PDB entry 5AOV | X-ray diffraction, 1.40 A resolution | chain A

[Chain A]
Molecule: Glyoxylate reductase
Organism: Pyrococcus furiosus
Notes: EC 1.1.1.26, 1.1.1.81, 1.1.1.79
UniProt: I6UZH5 (I6UZH5_9EURY); numbering as in UniProt (aligned over 1-336)
Chain sequence (336 residues; numbered 1 to 336; the number before each row is that of its first residue):
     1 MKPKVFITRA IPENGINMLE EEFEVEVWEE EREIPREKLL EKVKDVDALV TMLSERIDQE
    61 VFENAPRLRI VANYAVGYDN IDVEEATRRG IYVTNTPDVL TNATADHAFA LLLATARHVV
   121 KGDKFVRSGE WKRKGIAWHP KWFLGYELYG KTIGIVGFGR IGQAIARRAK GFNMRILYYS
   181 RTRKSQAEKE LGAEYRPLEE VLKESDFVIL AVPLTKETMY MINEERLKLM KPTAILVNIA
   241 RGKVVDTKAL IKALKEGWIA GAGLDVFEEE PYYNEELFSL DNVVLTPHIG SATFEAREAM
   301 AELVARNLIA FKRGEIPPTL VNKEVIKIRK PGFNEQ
Unresolved in the structure: 335-336
Small-molecule neighbours:
  - glyoxylic acid (GLV), molecule 1: Met-52, Leu-53, Tyr-74, Ala-75, Trp-138, His-288, Met-300
  - glyoxylic acid (GLV), molecule 2: Leu-53, Ala-75, Val-76, Gly-77, Leu-100, Arg-241, His-288
  - NADP (NAP; NADP nicotinamide-adenine-dinucleotide phosphate): Val-76, Gly-77, Leu-100, Thr-104, Gly-157, Phe-158, Gly-159, Arg-160, Ile-161, Gly-162, Tyr-179, Ser-180, Arg-181, Thr-182, Lys-184, Ala-211, Val-212, Pro-213, Leu-214, Glu-217, Thr-218, Ile-239, Ala-240, Arg-241, Asp-265, Val-266, His-288, Ile-289, Gly-290, Ser-291
Reported in the primary citation:
  - binding site for glyoxylic acid: Val-76, Gly-77, Trp-138, Arg-241, His-288
  - catalytic residues: Arg-241, His-288
  - binding site for NADP: Gly-157 to Gly-162, Lys-184, Ser-291
  - conformationally variable residues (loop rearrangement, side-chain flip): Leu-53, Trp-138, Arg-241, Arg-297
  - self-association interface (contacts with another copy of this molecule): His-118 to Tyr-146

[Summary]
Ligands of chain A: NADP and glyoxylic acid. The paper reports catalytic residues Arg-241 and His-288; a
binding site for glyoxylic acid at Val-76, Gly-77 and Trp-138 among others.
Chain A is Glyoxylate reductase (Pyrococcus furiosus); the structure, Ternary Crystal Structure of Pyrococcus
furiosus Glyoxylate Hydroxypyruvate Reductase in presence of glyoxylate, was determined by X-ray diffraction
together with 6BII from the same study.
